PDB entry 1T8S | X-ray diffraction, 2.60 A resolution | chains B and C of the 6 polymer chains in the assembly

[Chain B (and C)]
Molecule: AMP nucleosidase
Organism: Escherichia coli
Notes: EC 3.2.2.4; chain C of this document is another copy of the same molecule, construct and numbering; everything in this record applies to it too
UniProt: P15272 (AMN_ECOLI); numbering as in UniProt (aligned over 1-484)
Amino-acid sequence (484 residues; each row starts with the number of its first residue):
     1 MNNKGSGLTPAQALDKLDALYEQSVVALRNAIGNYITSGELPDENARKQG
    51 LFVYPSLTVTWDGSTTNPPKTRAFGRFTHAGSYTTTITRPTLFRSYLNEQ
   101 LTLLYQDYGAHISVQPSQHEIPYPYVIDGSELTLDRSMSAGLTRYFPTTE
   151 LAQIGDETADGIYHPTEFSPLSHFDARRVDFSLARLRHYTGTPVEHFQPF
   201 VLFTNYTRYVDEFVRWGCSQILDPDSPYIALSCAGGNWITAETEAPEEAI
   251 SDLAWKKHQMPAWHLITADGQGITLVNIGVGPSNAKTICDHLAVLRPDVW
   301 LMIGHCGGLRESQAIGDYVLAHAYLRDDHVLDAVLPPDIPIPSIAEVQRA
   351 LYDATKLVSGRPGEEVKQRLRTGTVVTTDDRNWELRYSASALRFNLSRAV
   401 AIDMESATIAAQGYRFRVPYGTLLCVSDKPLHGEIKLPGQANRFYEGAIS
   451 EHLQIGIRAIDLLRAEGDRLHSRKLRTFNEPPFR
Disordered / not traced: 1-7, 128-133, 150-167, 437-445 (chain C: 1-7, 128-133, 150-167, 437-446)
Construct notes: modified residue (138, 260, 302, 404)
Modified positions: Mse138, Mse260, Mse302, Mse404 (selenomethionine; parent Met)
Residues lining bound ligands:
  - formycin-5'-monophosphate (FMP), molecule 1: His188, Tyr189, Gln259
  - formycin-5'-monophosphate (FMP), molecule 2: Asn205, Gly279, Val280, His305, Cys306, Gly307, Arg381, Trp383, Glu384, Ile402, Asp403, Mse404, Glu405, Ser427, Asp428, Pro430, Lys436
Reported in the primary citation:
  - binding site for formycin-5'-monophosphate: His188, Tyr189, Arg381, Trp383, Ile402, Mse404, Asp428, Lys436
  - catalytic residues: Asp428 (proposed by the authors, not directly observed)

[Interface between chain B and chain C]
Pairs across the interface - 71 pairs, chain B then chain C:
  Thr71(B) with Lys367(C); Gln368(C)
  Arg76(B) with Glu311(C), salt bridge; Ser312(C)
  Leu309(B) with Phe478(C)
  Arg310(B) with Arg476(C), hydrogen bond (side chain-backbone); Thr477(C); Phe478(C)
  Glu311(B) with Lys70(C), salt bridge; Arg76(C), salt bridge; Phe77(C); Thr78(C)
  Ser312(B) with Lys70(C); Arg76(C)
  His322(B) with Pro342(C); Lys474(C)
  Ala323(B) with Pro340(C), hydrophobic
  Tyr324(B) with Pro340(C)
  Leu325(B) with Asp338(C); Pro340(C)
  Pro337(B) with Asp338(C)
  Asp338(B) with Leu325(C); Pro337(C); Arg393(C), salt bridge
  Ile339(B) with Leu396(C); Ser397(C)
  Pro340(B) with Tyr324(C); Leu325(C)
  Pro342(B) with His322(C)
  Lys367(B) with Thr71(C); Arg473(C), hydrogen bond (backbone-side chain)
  Gln368(B) with Thr71(C)
  Leu370(B) with Arg473(C), hydrogen bond (backbone-side chain)
  Arg371(B) with Arg473(C)
  Thr372(B) with Lys474(C)
  Arg393(B) with Asp338(C), salt bridge
  Phe394(B) with Phe478(C)
  Asn395(B) with Thr477(C), hydrogen bond; Phe478(C); Asn479(C), hydrogen bond
  Leu396(B) with Pro336(C); Ile339(C); Tyr414(C), hydrogen bond (backbone-side chain)
  Ser397(B) with Ile339(C); Tyr414(C), hydrogen bond (backbone-side chain)
  Arg398(B) with Tyr414(C), hydrogen bond (side chain-backbone); Arg415(C), hydrogen bond (side chain-backbone); Lys474(C); Leu475(C), hydrogen bond (side chain-backbone); Arg476(C); Thr477(C)
  Ala399(B) with Phe478(C)
  Tyr414(B) with Leu396(C), hydrogen bond (side chain-backbone); Ser397(C); Arg398(C), hydrogen bond (backbone-side chain)
  Arg415(B) with Arg398(C)
  Arg473(B) with Lys367(C); Leu370(C); Arg371(C)
  Lys474(B) with His322(C)
  Leu475(B) with Arg398(C), hydrogen bond (backbone-side chain)
  Arg476(B) with Arg310(C), hydrogen bond (backbone-side chain); Arg398(C)
  Thr477(B) with Asn395(C); Arg398(C)
  Phe478(B) with Leu309(C); Arg310(C); Phe394(C); Asn395(C); Ala399(C)
  Asn479(B) with Asn395(C), hydrogen bond
Other interface residues (no listed pair), chain B (44 interface residues in all): Lys70, Thr78, Val334, Leu335, Pro336, Thr374, Arg417, Leu431
Other interface residues (no listed pair), chain C (46 interface residues in all): Ala323, Val334, Leu335, Ser343, Thr372, Thr374, Arg417, Ser472

[In short]
The interface between chain B and chain C involves 44 residues on one side and 46 on the other; the contacts
include 15 hydrogen bonds and 5 salt bridges. Among the polar pairs are Arg76(B)-Glu311(C), Glu311(B)-Lys70(C)
and Asp338(B)-Arg393(C). The paper reports the catalytic residue Asp428(B); a binding site for
formycin-5'-monophosphate at His188(B), Tyr189(B) and Arg381(B) among others.
Chain B and chain C are both AMP nucleosidase (Escherichia coli); the structure, Crystal Structure of E.coli
AMP Nucleosidase complexed with formicin 5'-monophosphate, was determined by X-ray diffraction, deposited
together with 1T8R, 1T8W and 1T8Y.
